6UTF - chains Z and G of the 28 polymer chains in the assembly; structure by electron microscopy, 3.40 A resolution.

# Chain Z
Protein: Proteasome subunit beta
Source organism: Thermoplasma acidophilum
Notes: EC 3.4.25.1
Reference sequence: P28061 (PSB_THEAC); residues -7 to 203 here correspond to UniProt positions 1-211 (UniProt number = residue number + 8)
Chain sequence (211 residues; row label = number of the first residue in the row; numbers below 1 keep their minus sign (Met-7 is residue -7)):
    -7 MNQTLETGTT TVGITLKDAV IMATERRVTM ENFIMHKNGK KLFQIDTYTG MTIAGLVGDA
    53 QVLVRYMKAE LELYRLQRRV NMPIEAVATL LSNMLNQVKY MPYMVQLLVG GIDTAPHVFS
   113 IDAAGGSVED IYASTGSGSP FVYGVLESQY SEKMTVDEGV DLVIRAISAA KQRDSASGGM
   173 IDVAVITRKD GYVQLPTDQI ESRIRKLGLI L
Disordered / not traced: -7 to 0
Swiss-Prot annotation at these positions:
  - active site: Thr1 (Nucleophile)

# Chain G
Protein: Proteasome subunit alpha
Source organism: Thermoplasma acidophilum
Notes: EC 3.4.25.1
Reference sequence: P25156 (PSA_THEAC); residue numbers follow UniProt; this construct covers 7-233
Chain sequence (227 residues; numbered 7 to 233; the number before each row is that of its first residue):
     7 AYDRAITVFS PDGRLFQVEY AREAVKKGST ALGMKFANGV LLISDKKVRS RLIEQNSIEA
    67 IQLIDDYVAA VTSGLVADAR VLVDFARISA QQEKVTYGSL VNIENLVKRV ADQMQQYTQY
   127 GGVRPYGVSL IFAGIDQIGP RLFDCDPAGT INEYKATAIG SGKDAVVSFL EREYKENLPE
   187 KEAVTLGIKA LKSSLEEGEE LKAPEIASIT VGNKYRIYDQ EEVKKFL
Differences from the reference sequence: engineered mutation Ala66 (Lys in P25156)
Swiss-Prot annotation at these positions:
  - mutagenesis: Leu81 (L81A/E/G: Prevents PAN to stimulate gate opening), Val82 (V82A: No effect on PAN's ability to stimulate gate opening; V82D/G: Prevents PAN to stimulate gate opening)
Reported in the primary citation:
  - mutagenesis - R28L: increased binding to PAN (citing earlier work)
  - mutagenesis - R28L: unchanged catalytic activity (citing earlier work)

# How chain Z and chain G interact
Pairs across the interface (14; chain Z residue first):
  Glu62(Z) with Tyr103(G), hydrogen bond
  Tyr66(Z) with Tyr103(G), hydrophobic; Val107(G)
  Arg70(Z) with Glu99(G), salt bridge; Tyr103(G); Val107(G); Asn108(G); Asn111(G)
  Met74(Z) with Tyr103(G), hydrophobic
  Ala78(Z) with Tyr103(G)
  Thr81(Z) with Val101(G); Gly104(G)
  Leu82(Z) with Thr102(G)
  Asn85(Z) with Val101(G)
Interface residues without a listed pair, chain Z (10 interface residues in all): Gln69, Arg71
Interface residues without a listed pair, chain G (9 interface residues in all): Glu110

# Summary
Chain Z and chain G form an interface of 10 and 9 residues respectively; the contacts include 1 hydrogen bond
and 1 salt bridge. Among the polar pairs are Arg70(Z)-Glu99(G) and Glu62(Z)-Tyr103(G). The paper reports that
R28L of chain G increases binding to PAN; R28L of chain G leaves catalytic activity unchanged.
Here chain Z is Proteasome subunit beta and chain G is Proteasome subunit alpha, both from Thermoplasma
acidophilum. Entry 6UTF (Allosteric coupling between alpha-rings of the 20S proteasome, archaea 20S proteasome
singly capped with a PAN ...) was determined by electron microscopy, deposited together with 6UTG, 6UTH, 6UTI
and 6UTJ.
